PDB entry 7NPY | X-ray diffraction, 1.60 A resolution | chain AAA

[Chain AAA]
Molecule: Bromodomain-containing protein 2
Source organism: Homo sapiens
UniProtKB: P25440 (BRD2_HUMAN); numbering as in UniProt (aligned over 344-455)
Sequence (115 residues; each row starts with the number of its first residue):
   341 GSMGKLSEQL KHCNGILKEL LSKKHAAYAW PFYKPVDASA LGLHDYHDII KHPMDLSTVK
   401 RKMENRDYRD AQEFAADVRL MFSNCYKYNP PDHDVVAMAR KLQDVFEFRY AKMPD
Unresolved in the structure: 341-344
Differences from the reference sequence: expression tag (341-343)
Small-molecule neighbours: UL5 (N2-methyl-N4-[(1S,2S)-2-methylcyclopropyl]-6-(phenylmethyl)pyridine-2,4-dicarboxamide): Trp370, Pro371, Phe372, Val376, Leu381, Leu383, Tyr386, Cys425, Tyr428, Asn429, Pro430, His433, Asp434, Val435, Met438
UniProt features mapped onto this chain:
  - mutagenesis: Val376 (V376A: Abolished binding to histone H4 acetylated at 'Lys-12' (H4K12ac)), Leu381 (L381A: Reduced binding to histone H4 acetylated at 'Lys-12' (H4K12ac)), Leu383 (L383A: Reduced binding to histone H4 acetylated at 'Lys-12' (H4K12ac)), Asn429 (N429A: Abolished binding to histone H4 acetylated at 'Lys-12' (H4K12ac))

[Summary]
Ligands of chain AAA: compound UL5. Curated annotation (UniProt) lists 4 mutagenesis sites.
Chain AAA is Bromodomain-containing protein 2 (Homo sapiens); the structure, C-TERMINAL BROMODOMAIN OF HUMAN
BRD2 WITH 6-benzyl-N2-methyl-N4-((1S,2S)-2-methylcyclopropyl)pyridine-2,4-dicarboxamide, was determined by
X-ray diffraction, deposited together with 7NPZ, 7NQ0, 7NQ1, 7NQ2 and 7NQ3.
